Entry 6JLZ (X-ray diffraction, 3.35 A resolution); this record covers chains H and L of the 12 polymer chains in the assembly.

[Chain H]
Protein: Probable translation initiation factor eIF-2B subunit delta
Organism: Schizosaccharomyces pombe (strain 972 / ATCC 24843)
Reference sequence: Q09924 (EI2BD_SCHPO); residue numbers follow UniProt; this construct covers 1-467
Amino-acid sequence (467 residues; numbered 1 to 467; the number before each row is that of its first residue):
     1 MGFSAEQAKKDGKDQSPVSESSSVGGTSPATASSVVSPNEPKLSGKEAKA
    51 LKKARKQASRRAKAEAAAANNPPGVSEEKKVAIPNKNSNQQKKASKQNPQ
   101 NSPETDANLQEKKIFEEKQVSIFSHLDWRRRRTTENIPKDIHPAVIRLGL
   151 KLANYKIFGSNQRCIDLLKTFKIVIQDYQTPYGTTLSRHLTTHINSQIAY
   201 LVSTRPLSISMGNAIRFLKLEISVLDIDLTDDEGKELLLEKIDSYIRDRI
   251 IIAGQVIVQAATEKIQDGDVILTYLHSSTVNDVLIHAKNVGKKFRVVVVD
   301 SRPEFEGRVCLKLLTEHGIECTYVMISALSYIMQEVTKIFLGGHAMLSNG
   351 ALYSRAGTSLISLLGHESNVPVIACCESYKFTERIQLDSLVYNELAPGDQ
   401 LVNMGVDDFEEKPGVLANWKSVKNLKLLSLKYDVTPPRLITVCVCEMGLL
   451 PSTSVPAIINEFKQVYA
Disordered / not traced: 1-105, 467
Swiss-Prot annotation at these positions:
  - modified residue: Ser-16 (Phosphoserine), Ser-19 (Phosphoserine), Ser-21 (Phosphoserine), Ser-23 (Phosphoserine), Thr-27 (Phosphothreonine), Ser-28 (Phosphoserine), Ser-37 (Phosphoserine)
  - mutagenesis: Asp-248 (D248K: Increases guanyl-nucleotide exchange factor activity on eIF2)

[Chain L]
Protein: Eukaryotic translation initiation factor 2 subunit alpha
Organism: Saccharomyces cerevisiae (strain ATCC 204508 / S288c)
Reference sequence: P20459 (IF2A_YEAST); residues 0-303 here correspond to UniProt positions 1-304 (UniProt number = residue number + 1)
Amino-acid sequence (304 residues; row label = number of the first residue in the row; numbering starts at 0):
     0 MSTSHCRFYENKYPEIDDIVMVNVQQIAEMGAYVKLLEYDNIEGMILLSE
    50 LSRRRIRSIQKLIRVGKNDVAVVLRVDKEKGYIDLSKRRVSSEDIIKCEE
   100 KYQKSKTVHSILRYCAEKFQIPLEELYKTIAWPLSRKFGHAYEAFKLSII
   150 DETVWEGIEPPSKDVLDELKNYISKRLTPQAVKIRADVEVSCFSYEGIDA
   200 IKDALKSAEDMSTEQMQVKVKLVAAPLYVLTTQALDKQKGIEQLESAIEK
   250 ITEVITKYGGVCNITMPPKAVTATEDAELQALLESKELDNRSDSEDDEDE
   300 SDDE
Disordered / not traced: 0-3, 117-121, 176-303
Modified residues: Ser-51 (phosphoserine; SEP)
Swiss-Prot annotation at these positions:
  - modified residue (Phosphoserine): Ser-51, Ser-291, Ser-293
What the authors report for this chain:
  - post-translational modification sites: Ser-51
  - contacts within the chain: Ser-51/Arg-63, Ser-51/Lys-86
  - mutagenesis - R63A/K86A: decreased binding to Translation initiation factor eIF-2B subunit alpha

[Chain H / chain L interface]
Residue-residue contacts (8; chain H residue first):
  Ile-252(H) / Lys-60(L)
  Ile-252(H) / Ile-62(L)  hydrophobic
  Glu-446(H) / Ser-57(L)
  Met-447(H) / Ile-55(L)  hydrophobic
  Met-447(H) / Ser-57(L)
  Ala-457(H) / Arg-56(L)
  Ile-458(H) / Arg-56(L)
  Glu-461(H) / Arg-56(L)  salt bridge
Other interface residues (no listed pair), chain H (7 interface residues in all): Asp-248

[Overview]
7 residues of chain H and 5 residues of chain L are in contact; the contacts include 1 salt bridge. Its one
salt-bridged contact is Glu-461(H)/Arg-56(L). The paper reports that R63A/K86A of chain L reduce binding to
Translation initiation factor eIF-2B subunit alpha; a modification site at Ser-51(L).
Chain H is Probable translation initiation factor eIF-2B subunit delta (Schizosaccharomyces pombe (strain 972
/ ATCC 24843)) and chain L is Eukaryotic translation initiation factor 2 subunit alpha (Saccharomyces
cerevisiae (strain ATCC 204508 / S288c)); the structure, P-eIF2a - eIF2B complex, was determined by X-ray
diffraction (same publication as 6K71, 6K72 and 6JLY).
